Entry 6K8T (X-ray diffraction, 1.90 A resolution); this record covers chains A and B.

# Chain A (and B)
Protein: NAD-dependent epimerase/dehydratase:Short-chain dehydrogenase/reductase SDR
From: Porphyrobacter dokdonensis DSW-74
Notes: fragment: SDR C-domain; chain B of this document is another copy of the same molecule, construct and numbering; everything in this record applies to it too
Reference sequence: A0A1A7BFR5 (A0A1A7BFR5_9SPHN); residue numbers follow UniProt; this construct covers 557-1230
Amino-acid sequence (695 residues; each row starts with the number of its first residue):
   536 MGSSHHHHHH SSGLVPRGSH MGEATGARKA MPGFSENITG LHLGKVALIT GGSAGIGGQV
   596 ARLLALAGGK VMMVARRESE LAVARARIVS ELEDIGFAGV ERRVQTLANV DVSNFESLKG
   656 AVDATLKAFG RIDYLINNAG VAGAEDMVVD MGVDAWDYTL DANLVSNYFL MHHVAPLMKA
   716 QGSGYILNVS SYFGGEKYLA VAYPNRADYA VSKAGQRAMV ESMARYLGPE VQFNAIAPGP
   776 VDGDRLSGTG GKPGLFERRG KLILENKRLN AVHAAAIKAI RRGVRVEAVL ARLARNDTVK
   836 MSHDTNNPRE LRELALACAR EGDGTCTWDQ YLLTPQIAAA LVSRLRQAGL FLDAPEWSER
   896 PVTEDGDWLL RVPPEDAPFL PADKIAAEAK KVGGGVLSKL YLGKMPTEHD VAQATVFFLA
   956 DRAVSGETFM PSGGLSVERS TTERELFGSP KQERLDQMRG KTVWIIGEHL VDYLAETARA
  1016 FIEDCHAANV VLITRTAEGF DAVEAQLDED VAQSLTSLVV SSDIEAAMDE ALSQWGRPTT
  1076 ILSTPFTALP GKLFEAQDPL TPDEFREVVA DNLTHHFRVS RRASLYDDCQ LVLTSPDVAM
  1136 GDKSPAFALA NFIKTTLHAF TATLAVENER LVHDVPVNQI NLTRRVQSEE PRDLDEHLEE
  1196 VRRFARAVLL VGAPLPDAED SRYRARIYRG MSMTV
Unresolved in the structure: 536-568
Construct notes: initiating methionine (536); expression tag (537-556)
Small-molecule neighbours: coenzyme A (COA): Met682, Ser726, Phe728, Ala737, Tyr738, Pro739, Asn740, Tyr744, Gly774, Pro775, Phe791, Arg794, Ile798, Asn801, Lys802, Asn805, Glu923, Lys926, Val927, Val931, Arg1165

# Chain A / chain B interface
Contacting residue pairs - 136 pairs, chain A then chain B:
  Phe569(A) with Thr574(B), hydrogen bond (backbone-side chain); Gly575(B), hydrogen bond (backbone-backbone); Phe632(B), hydrophobic
  Ser570(A) with Gly575(B); Leu578(B)
  Asn572(A) with Asn572(B), hydrogen bond; Ile573(B); Thr574(B), hydrogen bond (backbone-backbone); Gly575(B), hydrogen bond (backbone-backbone)
  Ile573(A) with Asn572(B); Gly575(B); Leu576(B)
  Thr574(A) with Asn572(B), hydrogen bond (backbone-backbone)
  Gly575(A) with Phe569(B); Asn572(B), hydrogen bond (backbone-backbone)
  Leu576(A) with Ile573(B), hydrophobic; Phe952(B), hydrophobic
  Glu731(A) with Lys732(B), salt bridge
  Lys732(A) with Glu731(B), salt bridge; Tyr733(B)
  Tyr733(A) with Leu734(B)
  Leu734(A) with Tyr733(B)
  Ala759(A) with Tyr936(B), hydrophobic
  Arg760(A) with Tyr936(B)
  Gly763(A) with Tyr936(B)
  Pro764(A) with Tyr936(B); Leu937(B); Gly938(B)
  Val766(A) with Leu937(B)
  Gln767(A) with Leu937(B)
  Tyr936(A) with Ala759(B), hydrophobic; Arg760(B); Gly763(B); Pro764(B)
  Leu937(A) with Pro764(B); Val766(B); Gln767(B); Arg957(B); Ala958(B); Ser960(B)
  Gln948(A) with Ala955(B)
  Ala949(A) with Asp956(B)
  Phe952(A) with Leu576(B), hydrophobic; Phe952(B); Ala955(B); Asp956(B)
  Phe953(A) with Phe953(B), hydrophobic; Val959(B), hydrophobic; Phe964(B), hydrophobic
  Ala955(A) with Phe952(B)
  Asp956(A) with Ala949(B); Phe952(B)
  Arg957(A) with Leu937(B)
  Ala958(A) with Leu937(B); Met965(B); Pro966(B), hydrophobic; Ser967(B), hydrogen bond (backbone-backbone); Gly968(B), hydrogen bond (backbone-backbone); Gly969(B), hydrogen bond (backbone-backbone)
  Val959(A) with Met965(B); Pro966(B), hydrophobic
  Ser960(A) with Tyr936(B); Leu937(B); Gly969(B)
  Glu962(A) with Met965(B)
  Phe964(A) with Phe964(B), hydrophobic
  Met965(A) with Ala958(B); Val959(B); Glu962(B)
  Pro966(A) with Ala958(B); Val959(B), hydrophobic
  Ser967(A) with Ala958(B), hydrogen bond (backbone-backbone)
  Gly968(A) with Ala958(B), hydrogen bond (backbone-backbone)
  Gly969(A) with Ala958(B), hydrogen bond (backbone-backbone); Ser960(B)
  Glu973(A) with Arg1180(B); Val1181(B); Gln1182(B), hydrogen bond (side chain-backbone)
  Arg974(A) with Val1181(B)
  Ser975(A) with Glu980(B); Val1181(B); Glu1184(B), hydrogen bond
  Glu978(A) with Arg979(B), hydrogen bond (backbone-side chain)
  Arg979(A) with Arg979(B); Glu980(B); Phe982(B)
  Glu980(A) with Arg979(B); Tyr1218(B)
  Leu981(A) with Tyr1218(B), hydrogen bond (backbone-side chain)
  Phe982(A) with Leu1205(B), hydrophobic; Ile1222(B), hydrophobic; Met1228(B), hydrophobic
  Gly983(A) with Phe982(B); Gly983(B)
  Ser984(A) with Phe982(B); Gly983(B); Ser984(B)
  Arg1179(A) with Tyr1218(B)
  Arg1180(A) with Glu973(B)
  Val1181(A) with Glu973(B); Arg974(B); Ser975(B)
  Gln1182(A) with Glu973(B), hydrogen bond (backbone-side chain)
  Ser1183(A) with Arg1217(B), hydrogen bond (backbone-side chain)
  Glu1184(A) with Ser975(B), hydrogen bond; Arg1217(B); Arg1221(B), salt bridge
  Glu1185(A) with Arg1217(B), hydrogen bond (backbone-side chain)
  Arg1187(A) with Arg1217(B)
  Glu1191(A) with Arg1217(B), salt bridge
  Glu1194(A) with Ser1216(B), hydrogen bond; Tyr1218(B); Arg1219(B), salt bridge
  Arg1198(A) with Tyr1218(B)
  Ser1216(A) with Glu1194(B), hydrogen bond
  Arg1217(A) with Ser1183(B), hydrogen bond (side chain-backbone); Glu1184(B); Glu1185(B), hydrogen bond (side chain-backbone); Arg1187(B); Glu1191(B), salt bridge
  Tyr1218(A) with Glu980(B), hydrogen bond; Leu981(B), hydrogen bond (side chain-backbone); Arg1179(B); Glu1194(B); Arg1198(B); Thr1229(B), hydrogen bond (side chain-backbone); Val1230(B)
  Arg1219(A) with Glu1194(B), salt bridge; Arg1198(B)
  Arg1221(A) with Glu1184(B), salt bridge
  Ile1222(A) with Glu980(B); Phe982(B), hydrophobic
  Tyr1223(A) with Phe982(B)
  Met1228(A) with Phe982(B), hydrophobic
  Thr1229(A) with Tyr1218(B)
  Val1230(A) with Tyr1218(B)
Interface residues without a listed pair, chain A (76 interface residues in all): Glu571, Glu756, Gly938, Pro941, Gly961, Thr977, Arg1201, Leu1205, Met1226
Interface residues without a listed pair, chain B (74 interface residues in all): Glu571, Ile630, Gly631, Glu756, Pro941, Phe1142, Pro1186

# Summary
76 residues of chain A and 74 residues of chain B are in contact; the contacts include 28 hydrogen bonds and 8
salt bridges. Polar contacts include Glu731(A)-Lys732(B), Glu1184(A)-Arg1221(B) and Glu1191(A)-Arg1217(B).
Bound to chain A: coenzyme A.
Chain A and chain B are both NAD-dependent epimerase/dehydratase:Short-chain dehydrogenase/reductase SDR
(Porphyrobacter dokdonensis DSW-74); the structure, Crystal structure of C-domain with CoA of baterial
malonyl-CoA reductase, was determined by X-ray diffraction (same publication as 6K8S, 6K8U, 6K8V and 6K8W).
